5GWJ - chains A and B of the 6 polymer chains in the assembly; structure by X-ray diffraction, 2.57 A resolution.

# Chain A (and B)
Molecule: DNA topoisomerase 2-beta
From: Homo sapiens
Notes: EC 5.99.1.3; chain B of this document is another copy of the same molecule, construct and numbering; everything in this record applies to it too
Reference sequence: Q02880 (TOP2B_HUMAN); residues 445-1201 here correspond to UniProt positions 450-1206 (UniProt number = residue number + 5)
Amino-acid sequence (803 residues; each row starts with the number of its first residue):
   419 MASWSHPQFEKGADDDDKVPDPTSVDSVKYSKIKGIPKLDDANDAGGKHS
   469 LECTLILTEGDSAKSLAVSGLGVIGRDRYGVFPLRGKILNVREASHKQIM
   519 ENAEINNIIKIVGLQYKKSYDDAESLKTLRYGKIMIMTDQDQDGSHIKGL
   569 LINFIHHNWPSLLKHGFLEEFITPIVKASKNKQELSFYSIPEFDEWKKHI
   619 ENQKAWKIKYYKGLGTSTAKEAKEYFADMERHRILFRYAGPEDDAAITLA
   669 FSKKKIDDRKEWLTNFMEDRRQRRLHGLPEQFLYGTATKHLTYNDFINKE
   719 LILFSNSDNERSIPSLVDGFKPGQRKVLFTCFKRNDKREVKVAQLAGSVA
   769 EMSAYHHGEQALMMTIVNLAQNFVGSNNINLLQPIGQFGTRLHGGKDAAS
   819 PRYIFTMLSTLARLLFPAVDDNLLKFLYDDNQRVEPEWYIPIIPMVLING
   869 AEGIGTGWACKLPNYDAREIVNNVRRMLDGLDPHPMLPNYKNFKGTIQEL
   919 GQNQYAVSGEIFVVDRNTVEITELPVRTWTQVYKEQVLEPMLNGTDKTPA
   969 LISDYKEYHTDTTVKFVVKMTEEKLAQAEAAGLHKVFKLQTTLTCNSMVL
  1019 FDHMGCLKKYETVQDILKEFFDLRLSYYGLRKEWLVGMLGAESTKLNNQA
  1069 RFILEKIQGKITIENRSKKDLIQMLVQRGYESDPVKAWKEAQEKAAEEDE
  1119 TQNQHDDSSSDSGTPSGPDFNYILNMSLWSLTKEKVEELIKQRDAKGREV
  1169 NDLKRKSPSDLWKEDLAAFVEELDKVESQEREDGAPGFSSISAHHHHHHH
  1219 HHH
Disordered / not traced: 419-451, 594-633, 697-706, 1112-1134, 1202-1221 (chain B: 419-448, 593-636, 696-705, 1112-1134, 1202-1221)
Construct notes: expression tag (419-444, 1202-1221)
Curated features (UniProtKB/Swiss-Prot):
  - region: Lys-1006 to Ser-1015 (Interaction with DNA)
  - motif: Glu-1029 to Phe-1039 (Nuclear export signal)
  - active site: Tyr-821 (O-(5'-phospho-DNA)-tyrosine intermediate)
  - binding site (Mg(2+)): Glu-477, Asp-557, Asp-559
  - site: Lys-505 (Interaction with DNA), Asn-508 (Interaction with DNA), Arg-677 (Interaction with DNA), Lys-678 (Interaction with DNA), Lys-739 (Interaction with DNA), Tyr-773 (Interaction with DNA), Arg-820 (Transition state stabilizer), Ile-872 (Important for DNA bending), Trp-947 (Interaction with DNA)
  - cross-link (Glycyl lysine isopeptide (Lys-Gly)): Lys-595 (interchain with G-Cter in SUMO2), Lys-600 (interchain with G-Cter in SUMO2), Lys-630 (interchain with G-Cter in SUMO2), Lys-638 (interchain with G-Cter in SUMO2), Lys-641 (interchain with G-Cter in SUMO2), Lys-671 (interchain with G-Cter in SUMO2), Lys-707 (interchain with G-Cter in SUMO2), Lys-1087 (interchain with G-Cter in SUMO2)
Metal / ion sites: Mg2+ site 1: Asp-557, Asp-559; Pt ion site 1 near Met-782 (its only coordinating residue here); Mg2+ site 2 near Asn-867 (its only coordinating residue here)
Residues lining bound ligands: N2S / N2W: Glu-477, Gly-478, Asp-479, Leu-502, Arg-503, Gly-504, Gln-778, Met-782
From the paper describing this entry:
  - binding site for Pt ion: Met-782

# How chain A and chain B interact
Contacting residue pairs (59; chain A residue first):
  Arg-756(A) / Glu-769(B)  salt bridge
  Lys-759(A) / Glu-777(B)
  Gln-762(A) / Gln-762(B)  hydrogen bond (side chain-backbone)
  Gln-762(A) / Gly-765(B)
  Gln-762(A) / Ser-766(B)
  Gly-765(A) / Gln-762(B)
  Ser-766(A) / Gln-762(B)
  Glu-769(A) / Arg-756(B)  salt bridge
  Arg-820(A) / Glu-777(B)
  Phe-1070(A) / Leu-1146(B)  hydrophobic
  Lys-1074(A) / Glu-1082(B)  salt bridge
  Ile-1075(A) / Glu-1082(B)
  Ile-1081(A) / Leu-1146(B)
  Ile-1081(A) / Leu-1149(B)
  Glu-1082(A) / Lys-1074(B)  salt bridge
  Glu-1082(A) / Ile-1075(B)
  Glu-1082(A) / Leu-1149(B)
  Asn-1083(A) / Leu-1149(B)  hydrogen bond (backbone-backbone)
  Asn-1083(A) / Lys-1151(B)
  Arg-1084(A) / Thr-1150(B)
  Arg-1084(A) / Lys-1151(B)  hydrogen bond (backbone-backbone)
  Ser-1085(A) / Lys-1151(B)
  Ser-1085(A) / Glu-1152(B)
  Lys-1086(A) / Trp-1147(B)
  Lys-1086(A) / Glu-1152(B)  hydrogen bond (backbone-side chain)
  Leu-1089(A) / Trp-1147(B)  hydrophobic
  Leu-1089(A) / Thr-1150(B)
  Asn-1139(A) / Trp-1147(B)  hydrogen bond
  Ile-1141(A) / Leu-1146(B)
  Leu-1142(A) / Ser-1145(B)
  Leu-1142(A) / Leu-1146(B)  hydrogen bond (backbone-backbone)
  Leu-1142(A) / Trp-1147(B)  hydrogen bond (backbone-backbone)
  Asn-1143(A) / Ser-1145(B)
  Asn-1143(A) / Trp-1147(B)  hydrogen bond
  Met-1144(A) / Met-1144(B)
  Met-1144(A) / Ser-1145(B)
  Met-1144(A) / Leu-1146(B)  hydrogen bond (backbone-backbone)
  Ser-1145(A) / Leu-1142(B)
  Ser-1145(A) / Asn-1143(B)
  Ser-1145(A) / Met-1144(B)
  Leu-1146(A) / Phe-1070(B)  hydrophobic
  Leu-1146(A) / Ile-1081(B)
  Leu-1146(A) / Ile-1141(B)
  Leu-1146(A) / Leu-1142(B)  hydrogen bond (backbone-backbone)
  Leu-1146(A) / Met-1144(B)  hydrogen bond (backbone-backbone)
  Leu-1146(A) / Leu-1146(B)  hydrophobic
  Trp-1147(A) / Asn-1139(B)  hydrogen bond
  Trp-1147(A) / Leu-1142(B)  hydrogen bond (backbone-backbone)
  Trp-1147(A) / Asn-1143(B)  hydrogen bond
  Leu-1149(A) / Ile-1081(B)
  Leu-1149(A) / Glu-1082(B)
  Leu-1149(A) / Asn-1083(B)  hydrogen bond (backbone-backbone)
  Thr-1150(A) / Arg-1084(B)
  Thr-1150(A) / Leu-1089(B)
  Lys-1151(A) / Asn-1083(B)
  Lys-1151(A) / Arg-1084(B)  hydrogen bond (backbone-backbone)
  Lys-1151(A) / Ser-1085(B)
  Glu-1152(A) / Ser-1085(B)  hydrogen bond
  Glu-1152(A) / Lys-1086(B)  hydrogen bond (side chain-backbone)
Other interface residues (no listed pair), chain A (34 interface residues in all): Val-491, Ala-637, Lys-641, Ala-761, Glu-777
Other interface residues (no listed pair), chain B (34 interface residues in all): Lys-759, Ala-761, Glu-975, His-977, Asp-979, Ile-1090

# Overview
Chain A and chain B each contribute 34 residues to their interface, with 18 hydrogen bonds and 4 salt bridges.
Polar pairs include Arg-756(A)/Glu-769(B), Lys-1074(A)/Glu-1082(B) and Gln-762(A)/Gln-762(B). Chain A binds
N2S / N2W. From UniProt: active-site residue Tyr-821(A) and 3 Mg2+-binding residues on chain A. The paper
reports a binding site for Pt ion at Met-782(A).
Both chains are DNA topoisomerase 2-beta (Homo sapiens). Entry 5GWJ (Structure of a Human topoisomerase IIbeta
fragment in complex with DNA and E7873S) was determined by X-ray diffraction, deposited together with 5GWI and
5GWK.
